PDB entry 4LRZ | X-ray diffraction, 2.32 A resolution | chains A and F of the 4 polymer chains in the assembly

[Chain A]
Molecule: PTS-dependent dihydroxyacetone kinase, ADP-binding subunit DhaL
Organism: Escherichia coli
Notes: EC 2.7.-.-
Reference sequence: P76014 (DHAL_ECOLI); residue numbers follow UniProt; this construct covers 2-210
Sequence (211 residues; each row starts with the number of its first residue; numbering starts at 0):
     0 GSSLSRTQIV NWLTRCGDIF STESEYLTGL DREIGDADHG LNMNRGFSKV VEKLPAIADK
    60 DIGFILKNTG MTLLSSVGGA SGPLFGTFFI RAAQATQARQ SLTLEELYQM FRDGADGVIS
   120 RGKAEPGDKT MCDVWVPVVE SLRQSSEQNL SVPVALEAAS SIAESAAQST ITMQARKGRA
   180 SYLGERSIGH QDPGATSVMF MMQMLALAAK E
Differences from the reference sequence: expression tag (0-1)
Bound ions: Mg2+ site 1: Asp-30, Asp-35, Asp-37 (together with ADP); Mg2+ site 2: Asp-35, Asp-37 (together with ADP)
Ligand contacts: ADP (adenosine-5'-diphosphate): Asp-30, Asp-35, Asp-37, His-38, Gly-78, Ala-79, Ser-80, Leu-83, Gly-121, Ala-123, Thr-129, Met-130, Cys-131, Lys-176, Gly-177, Arg-178, Asp-191, Pro-192, Gly-193, Ala-194
Swiss-Prot annotation at these positions:
  - binding site (Mg(2+)): Asp-30, Asp-35, Asp-37
  - binding site (ADP): His-38 to Asn-41, Ala-79, Ser-80, Gly-121, Met-130, Arg-178, Asp-191 to Gly-193

[Chain F]
Molecule: PTS-dependent dihydroxyacetone kinase operon regulatory protein
Organism: Escherichia coli
Reference sequence: P76016 (DHAR_ECOLI); numbering as in UniProt (aligned over 1-318)
Sequence (318 residues; each row starts with the number of its first residue):
     1 MSGAFNNDGR GISPLIATSW ERCNKLMKRE TWNVPHQAQG VTFASIYRRK KAMLTLGQAA
    61 LEDAWEYMAP RECALFILDE TACILSRNGD PQTLQQLSAL GFNDGTYCAE GIIGTCALSL
   121 AAISGQAVKT MADQHFKQVL WNWAFCATPL FDSKGRLTGT IALACPVEQT TAADLPLTLA
   181 IAREVGNLLL TDSLLAETNR HLNQLNALLE SMDDGVISWD EQGNLQFINA QAARVLRLDA
   241 TASQGRAITE LLTLPAVLQQ AIKQAHPLKH VEATFESQHQ FIDAVITLKP IIETQGTSFI
   301 LLLHPVEQMR QLMTSQLG
Not modelled in the structure: 1-12, 307-318

[Interface between chain A and chain F]
Residue-residue contacts (38):
  Asn-41(A) / Glu-62(F)
  Arg-44(A) / Gln-58(F)
  Arg-44(A) / Ala-59(F)
  Arg-44(A) / Glu-62(F)  salt bridge
  Lys-48(A) / Leu-56(F)
  Lys-48(A) / Asp-192(F)  salt bridge
  Glu-51(A) / Lys-51(F)  salt bridge
  Ala-55(A) / Asn-199(F)  hydrogen bond (backbone-side chain)
  Ile-56(A) / Asn-199(F)
  Asp-58(A) / Asn-203(F)
  Lys-59(A) / Asn-199(F)  hydrogen bond
  Lys-59(A) / Leu-202(F)
  Lys-59(A) / Asn-203(F)  hydrogen bond
  Lys-59(A) / Asn-206(F)
  Phe-63(A) / Leu-195(F)
  Phe-63(A) / Thr-198(F)
  Phe-63(A) / Asn-199(F)
  Phe-63(A) / Leu-202(F)  hydrophobic
  Asn-67(A) / Leu-195(F)
  Met-70(A) / Leu-195(F)  hydrophobic
  Ser-74(A) / Leu-56(F)
  Ser-74(A) / Ala-59(F)
  Ser-74(A) / Leu-188(F)
  Ser-75(A) / Ala-59(F)
  Gly-77(A) / Asp-63(F)
  Gly-78(A) / Asp-63(F)  hydrogen bond (backbone-side chain)
  Gln-96(A) / Gln-226(F)  hydrogen bond
  Gln-96(A) / Gly-245(F)
  Ala-97(A) / Gln-226(F)
  Ala-97(A) / Gln-244(F)
  Arg-98(A) / Gln-244(F)
  Arg-98(A) / Gly-245(F)
  Arg-98(A) / Arg-246(F)
  Gln-99(A) / Thr-241(F)
  Gln-99(A) / Gln-244(F)  hydrogen bond
  Ser-100(A) / Thr-241(F)
  Ser-100(A) / Ala-242(F)
  Arg-178(A) / Glu-66(F)
Other interface residues (no listed pair), chain A (25 interface residues in all): Lys-52, Lys-66, Val-76, Glu-105
Other interface residues (no listed pair), chain F (24 interface residues in all): Thr-55, Asp-220, Leu-225

[Summary]
25 residues of chain A face 24 of chain F across their interface, with 6 hydrogen bonds and 3 salt bridges.
Polar pairs include Arg-44(A)/Glu-62(F), Lys-48(A)/Asp-192(F) and Glu-51(A)/Lys-51(F). Ligands of chain A:
ADP.
Here chain A is PTS-dependent dihydroxyacetone kinase, ADP-binding subunit DhaL and chain F is PTS-dependent
dihydroxyacetone kinase operon regulatory protein, both from Escherichia coli. Entry 4LRZ (Crystal Structure
of the E.coli DhaR(N)-DhaL complex) was determined by X-ray diffraction together with 4LRX and 4LRY from the
same study.
